Entry 5VSK (X-ray diffraction, 3.33 A resolution); this record covers chain A.

# Chain A
Protein: Ubiquitin carboxyl-terminal hydrolase 7
Source organism: Homo sapiens
Notes: EC 3.4.19.12
UniProtKB: Q93009 (UBP7_HUMAN), isoform Q93009-3; residues 208-560 here correspond to UniProt positions 192-544 (UniProt number = residue number - 16)
Amino-acid sequence (353 residues; each row starts with the number of its first residue):
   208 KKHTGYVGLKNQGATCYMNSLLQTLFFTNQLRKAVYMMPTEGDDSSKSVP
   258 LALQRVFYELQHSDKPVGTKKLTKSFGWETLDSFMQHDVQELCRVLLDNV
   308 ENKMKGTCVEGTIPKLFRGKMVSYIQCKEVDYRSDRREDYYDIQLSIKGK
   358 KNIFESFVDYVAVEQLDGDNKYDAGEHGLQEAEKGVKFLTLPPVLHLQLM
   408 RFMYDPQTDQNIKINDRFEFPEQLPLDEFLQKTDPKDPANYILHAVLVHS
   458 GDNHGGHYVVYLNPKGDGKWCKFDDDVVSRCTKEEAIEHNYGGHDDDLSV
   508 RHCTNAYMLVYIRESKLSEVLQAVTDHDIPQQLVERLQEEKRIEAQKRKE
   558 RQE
Disordered / not traced: 411-417, 501-508, 553-560
Bound ions: Zn2+ site 1: Cys300, Asp349, His403; Zn2+ site 2: Asp459, His461 (shared with 1 residue of chain B); Zn2+ site 3: Asp481 (shared with 1 residue of chain B)
Residues lining bound ligands: 9HS (7-chloro-3-({4-hydroxy-1-[(3S)-3-phenylbutanoyl]piperidin-4-yl}methyl)quinazolin-4(3H)-one): Tyr224, Phe291, His294, Asp295, Val296, Gln297, Gln351, Gln405, Leu406, Met407, Arg408, Phe409, Lys420, His456, Tyr465, Tyr514
Reported in the primary citation:
  - specificity-determining residues: Gln351

# Overview
Bound to chain A: compound 9HS. Cys300, Asp349 and His403 coordinate Zn2+ site 1. Asp459 and His461 form the
Zn2+ site 2. From the paper: the specificity determinant Gln351.
Chain A is Ubiquitin carboxyl-terminal hydrolase 7 (Homo sapiens); the structure, Structure of DUB complex,
was determined by X-ray diffraction (same publication as 5VS6 and 5VSB).
